8UJH - chains A and C; structure by X-ray diffraction, 2.65 A resolution.

Chain A:
Molecule: Glycosyl transferase
From: Toxoplasma gondii ME49
Notes: EC 2.4.1.41
UniProt: A0A125YMZ8 (A0A125YMZ8_TOXGM); numbering as in UniProt (aligned over 74-635)
Chain sequence (563 residues; each row starts with the number of its first residue):
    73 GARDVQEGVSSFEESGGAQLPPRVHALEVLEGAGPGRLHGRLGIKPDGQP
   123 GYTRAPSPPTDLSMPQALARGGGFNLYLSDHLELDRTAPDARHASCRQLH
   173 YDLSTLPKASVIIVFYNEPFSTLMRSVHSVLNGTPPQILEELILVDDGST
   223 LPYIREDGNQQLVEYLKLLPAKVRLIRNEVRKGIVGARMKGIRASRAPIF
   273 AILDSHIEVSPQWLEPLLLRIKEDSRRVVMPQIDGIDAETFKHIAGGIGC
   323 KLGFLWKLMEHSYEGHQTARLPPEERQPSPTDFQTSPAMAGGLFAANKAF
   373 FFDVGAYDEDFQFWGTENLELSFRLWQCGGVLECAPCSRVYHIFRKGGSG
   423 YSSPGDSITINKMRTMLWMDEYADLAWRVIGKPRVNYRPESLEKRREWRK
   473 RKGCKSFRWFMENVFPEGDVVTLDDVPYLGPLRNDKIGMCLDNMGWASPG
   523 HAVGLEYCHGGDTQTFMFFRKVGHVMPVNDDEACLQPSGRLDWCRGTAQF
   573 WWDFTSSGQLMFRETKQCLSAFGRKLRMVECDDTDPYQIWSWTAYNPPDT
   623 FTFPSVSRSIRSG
Disordered / not traced: 73-102, 629-635
Construct notes: expression tag (73); engineered mutation Ser297 (Gly in A0A125YMZ8)
Disulfide bonds: Cys168-Cys409, Cys322-Cys406, Cys400-Cys476, Cys512-Cys530, Cys556-Cys566, Cys590-Cys603
Metal / ion sites: Mn2+ site 1: Asp276, His278, His414 (together with UDP); Mn2+ site 2: His333, Glu336
Residues lining bound ligands:
  - 2-acetamido-2-deoxy-beta-D-galactopyranose (NGA): Leu327, Met331, Glu332, His333, Ser334, Glu554, Trp565
  - UDP (uridine-5'-diphosphate): Val186, Phe187, Tyr188, Glu190, Asp219, Arg253, Gly255, Ile256, Ala259, Arg260, Asp276, Ser277, His278, Trp386, His414, Arg417, Tyr423
Reported in the primary citation:
  - binding site for 2-acetamido-2-deoxy-beta-D-galactopyranose: His333, Ser334, Glu554
  - catalytic residues: Glu332
  - mutagenesis - I320P, E332A (16-fold), E332D, S334A, E336A, E336Q, Y459A, E554A, F623A/F625A: decreased catalytic activity
  - contacts within the chain: Asp446-Tyr617 (hydrogen bond), Tyr459-Pro626 (hydrogen bond)
  - mutagenesis - P619A/P620A: increased catalytic activity
  - Mn2+ coordination: Asp276, His278, His333, Glu336, His414
  - Mn2+ coordination through a water molecule: Glu554

Chain C:
Molecule: SAG-related sequence SRS44
Notes: EC 3.4.21.72
UniProt: S8EZL1 (S8EZL1_TOXGM); residues 1-17 here correspond to UniProt positions 2192-2208 (UniProt number = residue number + 2191)
Chain sequence (17 residues; each row starts with the number of its first residue):
     1 TTTTKKPTTTTTTTKKP
Disordered / not traced: 8-17
Covalent attachments: 2-acetamido-2-deoxy-beta-D-galactopyranose (NGA) linked to Thr4
Residues lining bound ligands: UDP (uridine-5'-diphosphate): Thr1, Thr2, Thr3

Chain A / chain C interface:
Residue-residue contacts (18):
  Gly307(A) - Lys5(C)
  Ile316(A) - Lys5(C)
  Gly318(A) - Lys5(C)
  Gly319(A) - Lys5(C)
  Gly319(A) - Lys6(C)  hydrogen bond (backbone-backbone)
  Ile320(A) - Lys6(C)  hydrogen bond (backbone-side chain)
  Gly321(A) - Lys6(C)
  Glu332(A) - Thr3(C)
  Ser334(A) - Lys6(C)
  Trp386(A) - Thr1(C)
  Trp386(A) - Thr2(C)
  Phe416(A) - Thr3(C)
  Phe416(A) - Thr4(C)
  Phe416(A) - Lys5(C)
  Arg417(A) - Thr2(C)
  Ser421(A) - Thr1(C)
  Tyr423(A) - Thr1(C)
  Ser425(A) - Thr1(C)
Also at the interface, not in a pair above, chain A (17 interface residues in all): Ile308, Ala362, Gly420
The authors on this interface:
  - specific contacts: Glu332(A)-Thr3(C)
  - interface residues, chain A: Gly319(A)

In short:
17 residues of chain A face 6 of chain C across their interface, with 2 hydrogen bonds. Polar contacts include
Ile320(A)-Lys6(C) and Gly319(A)-Lys6(C). The paper describes a contact between Glu332(A) and Thr3(C). The
paper reports the catalytic residue Glu332(A); I320P, E332A and E332D of chain A, among others, reduce
catalytic activity; 10 substitutions were tested in all.
Chain A is Glycosyl transferase (Toxoplasma gondii ME49) and chain C is SAG-related sequence SRS44; the
structure, X-ray crystal structure of Toxoplasma gondii GalNAc-T3 in complex with UDP-GalNAc, Mn2+, and a CST1
diglycopeptide, was determined by X-ray diffraction together with 8UI6 from the same study.
